PDB entry 8RUE | X-ray diffraction, 1.40 A resolution | chains A and B

Chain A (and B):
Protein: L-asparaginase II protein
From: Rhizobium etli
Notes: chain B of this document is another copy of the same molecule, construct and numbering; everything in this record applies to it too
UniProt: Q2K0Z2 (Q2K0Z2_RHIEC); residue numbers follow UniProt; this construct covers 1-367
Amino-acid sequence (373 residues; numbered -5 to 367; the number before each row is that of its first residue; numbers below 1 keep their minus sign (Gly-5 is residue -5)):
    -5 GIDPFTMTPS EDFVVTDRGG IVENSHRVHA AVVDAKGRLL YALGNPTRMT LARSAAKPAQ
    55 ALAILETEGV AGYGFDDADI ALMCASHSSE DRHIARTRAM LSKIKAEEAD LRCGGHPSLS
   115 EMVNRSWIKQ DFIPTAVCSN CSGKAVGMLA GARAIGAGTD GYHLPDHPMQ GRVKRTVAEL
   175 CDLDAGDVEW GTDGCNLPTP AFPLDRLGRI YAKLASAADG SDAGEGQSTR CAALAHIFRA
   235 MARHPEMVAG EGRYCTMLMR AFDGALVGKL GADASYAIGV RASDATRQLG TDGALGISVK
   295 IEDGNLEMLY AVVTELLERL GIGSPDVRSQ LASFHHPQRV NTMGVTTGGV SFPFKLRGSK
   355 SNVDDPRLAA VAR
Not modelled in the structure: -5 to 3, 354-367 (chain B: -5 to 3, 353-367)
Sequence notes: expression tag (-5 to 0); engineered mutation Ala139 (His in Q2K0Z2)
Bound ions: Zn2+: Cys135, Lys138, Cys189
From the paper describing this entry:
  - mutagenesis - H139A: unchanged catalytic activity
  - mutagenesis - H139A: decreased expression
  - Zn2+ coordination: Cys135, Lys138, Cys189
  - catalytic residues: Ser48 (proposed by the authors, not directly observed)
  - contacts within the chain: Arg47-Asp187 (hydrogen bond), Asp187-Leu191 (backbone contact)
  - self-association interface (contacts with another copy of this molecule); pairs are residue here / residue on that copy: Asp187-Thr341
  - Zn2+ coordination through a water molecule: Asp187
  - mutagenesis - Y156A, C249A: abolished expression

Interface between chain A and chain B:
Pairs across the interface (87; chain A residue first):
  Arg12(A) - Leu45(B)
  Arg12(A) - Arg47(B)
  Arg12(A) - Thr186(B)  hydrogen bond (side chain-backbone)
  Arg12(A) - Asp187(B)
  Arg12(A) - Gly188(B)
  Ile15(A) - Leu45(B)  hydrophobic
  Ile15(A) - Glu183(B)
  Ile15(A) - Trp184(B)
  Ile15(A) - Gly185(B)
  Ile15(A) - Ala195(B)  hydrophobic
  Val16(A) - Leu45(B)
  Glu17(A) - Arg42(B)  hydrogen bond (backbone-side chain)
  Glu17(A) - Leu45(B)
  Glu17(A) - Arg47(B)  salt bridge
  Glu17(A) - Asp267(B)
  Glu17(A) - Lys294(B)  hydrogen bond (backbone-side chain)
  Asn18(A) - Asp267(B)  hydrogen bond
  Asn18(A) - Lys294(B)  hydrogen bond
  Asn18(A) - Glu296(B)
  Asn18(A) - Asp297(B)
  Asn18(A) - Gly298(B)
  Ser19(A) - Glu296(B)  hydrogen bond
  Ser19(A) - Asp297(B)
  His20(A) - Asp297(B)
  Arg42(A) - Glu17(B)  hydrogen bond (side chain-backbone)
  Leu45(A) - Arg12(B)
  Leu45(A) - Ile15(B)  hydrophobic
  Leu45(A) - Val16(B)
  Leu45(A) - Glu17(B)
  Arg47(A) - Arg12(B)
  Arg47(A) - Glu17(B)  salt bridge
  Arg106(A) - Met337(B)
  Cys107(A) - Met337(B)
  Gly108(A) - Thr336(B)  hydrogen bond (backbone-side chain)
  Gly108(A) - Met337(B)
  Gly109(A) - Thr336(B)
  His110(A) - Thr336(B)
  Arg119(A) - Ile122(B)
  Ile122(A) - Arg119(B)
  Ile122(A) - Ile122(B)  hydrophobic
  Ile122(A) - Lys123(B)
  Lys123(A) - Ile122(B)
  Lys123(A) - Asp125(B)  salt bridge
  Asp125(A) - Lys123(B)  salt bridge
  Glu183(A) - Ile15(B)
  Trp184(A) - Ile15(B)
  Gly185(A) - Ile15(B)
  Thr186(A) - Arg12(B)  hydrogen bond (backbone-side chain)
  Thr186(A) - Asn335(B)
  Thr186(A) - Thr341(B)
  Asp187(A) - Arg12(B)
  Asp187(A) - Asn335(B)  hydrogen bond (backbone-side chain)
  Gly188(A) - Arg12(B)
  Gly188(A) - Asn335(B)
  Gly188(A) - Thr336(B)  hydrogen bond (backbone-side chain)
  Cys189(A) - Thr336(B)
  Asn190(A) - Asn335(B)  hydrogen bond
  Asn190(A) - Met337(B)
  Asn190(A) - Val339(B)
  Thr193(A) - Arg12(B)
  Ala195(A) - Ile15(B)  hydrophobic
  Asp267(A) - Glu17(B)
  Asp267(A) - Asn18(B)  hydrogen bond
  Lys294(A) - Glu17(B)  hydrogen bond (side chain-backbone)
  Lys294(A) - Asn18(B)  hydrogen bond
  Glu296(A) - Asn18(B)
  Glu296(A) - Ser19(B)  hydrogen bond
  Asp297(A) - Asn18(B)
  Asp297(A) - Ser19(B)
  Asp297(A) - His20(B)
  Asp297(A) - Asp297(B)
  Gly298(A) - Asn18(B)
  Asn335(A) - Thr186(B)
  Asn335(A) - Asp187(B)  hydrogen bond (side chain-backbone)
  Asn335(A) - Gly188(B)
  Asn335(A) - Asn190(B)  hydrogen bond
  Thr336(A) - Gly108(B)  hydrogen bond (side chain-backbone)
  Thr336(A) - Gly109(B)
  Thr336(A) - His110(B)
  Thr336(A) - Gly188(B)  hydrogen bond (side chain-backbone)
  Thr336(A) - Cys189(B)
  Met337(A) - Arg106(B)
  Met337(A) - Cys107(B)
  Met337(A) - Gly108(B)
  Met337(A) - Asn190(B)
  Val339(A) - Asn190(B)
  Thr341(A) - Thr186(B)
Other interface residues (no listed pair), chain A (41 interface residues in all): Arg21, Ala266
Other interface residues (no listed pair), chain B (41 interface residues in all): Arg21, Thr193, Ala266

In short:
Chain A and chain B each contribute 41 residues to their interface; the contacts include 20 hydrogen bonds and
4 salt bridges. Among the polar pairs are Glu17(A)-Arg47(B), Lys123(A)-Asp125(B) and Arg12(A)-Thr186(B).
Cys135(A), Lys138(A) and Cys189(A) form the Zn2+ site. From the paper: the catalytic residue Ser48(A); Y156A
and C249A of chain A abolish expression.
Both chains are L-asparaginase II protein (Rhizobium etli). Entry 8RUE (Crystal structure of Rhizobium etli
L-asparaginase ReAV H139A mutant) was determined by X-ray diffraction, deposited together with 8RUA, 8RUD,
8RUF and 8RUG.
